Entry 7BOE (electron microscopy, 2.90 A resolution); this record covers chains A and N of the 21 polymer chains in the assembly.

Chain A:
Molecule: 16S rRNA
Source organism: Escherichia coli (strain K12)
Sequence (1542 nucleotides; numbered 1 to 1542; the number before each row is that of its first residue):
     1 AAAUUGAAGAGUUUGAUCAUGGCUCAGAUUGAACGCUGGCGGCAGGCCUA
    51 ACACAUGCAAGUCGAACGGUAACAGGAAGAAGCUUGCUUCUUUGCUGACG
   101 AGUGGCGGACGGGUGAGUAAUGUCUGGGAAACUGCCUGAUGGAGGGGGAU
   151 AACUACUGGAAACGGUAGCUAAUACCGCAUAACGUCGCAAGACCAAAGAG
   201 GGGGACCUUCGGGCCUCUUGCCAUCGGAUGUGCCCAGAUGGGAUUAGCUA
   251 GUAGGUGGGGUAACGGCUCACCUAGGCGACGAUCCCUAGCUGGUCUGAGA
   301 GGAUGACCAGCCACACUGGAACUGAGACACGGUCCAGACUCCUACGGGAG
   351 GCAGCAGUGGGGAAUAUUGCACAAUGGGCGCAAGCCUGAUGCAGCCAUGC
   401 CGCGUGUAUGAAGAAGGCCUUCGGGUUGUAAAGUACUUUCAGCGGGGAGG
   451 AAGGGAGUAAAGUUAAUACCUUUGCUCAUUGACGUUACCCGCAGAAGAAG
   501 CACCGGCUAACUCCGUGCCAGCAGCCXCGGUAAUACGGAGGGUGCAAGCG
   551 UUAAUCGGAAUUACUGGGCGUAAAGCGCACGCAGGCGGUUUGUUAAGUCA
   601 GAUGUGAAAUCCCCGGGCUCAACCUGGGAACUGCAUCUGAUACUGGCAAG
   651 CUUGAGUCUCGUAGAGGGGGGUAGAAUUCCAGGUGUAGCGGUGAAAUGCG
   701 UAGAGAUCUGGAGGAAUACCGGUGGCGAAGGCGGCCCCCUGGACGAAGAC
   751 UGACGCUCAGGUGCGAAAGCGUGGGGAGCAAACAGGAUUAGAUACCCUGG
   801 UAGUCCACGCCGUAAACGAUGUCGACUUGGAGGUUGUGCCCUUGAGGCGU
   851 GGCUUCCGGAGCUAACGCGUUAAGUCGACCGCCUGGGGAGUACGGCCGCA
   901 AGGUUAAAACUCAAAUGAAUUGACGGGGGCCCGCACAAGCGGUGGAGCAU
   951 GUGGUUUAAUUCGAUGXAACGCGAAGAACCUUACCUGGUCUUGACAUCCA
  1001 CGGAAGUUUUCAGAGAUGAGAAUGUGCCUUCGGGAACCGUGAGACAGGUG
  1051 CUGCAUGGCUGUCGUCAGCUCGUGUUGUGAAAUGUUGGGUUAAGUCCCGC
  1101 AACGAGCGCAACCCUUAUCCUUUGUUGCCAGCGGUCCGGCCGGGAACUCA
  1151 AAGGAGACUGCCAGUGAUAAACUGGAGGAAGGUGGGGAUGACGUCAAGUC
  1201 AUCAUGGCCCUUACGACCAGGGCUACACACGUGCUACAAUGGCGCAUACA
  1251 AAGAGAAGCGACCUCGCGAGAGCAAGCGGACCUCAUAAAGUGCGUCGUAG
  1301 UCCGGAUUGGAGUCUGCAACUCGACUCCAUGAAGUCGGAAUCGCUAGUAA
  1351 UCGUGGAUCAGAAUGCCACGGUGAAUACGUUCCCGGGCCUUGUACACACC
  1401 GCCCGUXACACCAUGGGAGUGGGUUGCAAAAGAAGUAGGUAGCUUAACCU
  1451 UCGGGAGGGCGCUUACCACUUUGUGAUUCAUGACUGGGGUGAAGUCGUAA
  1501 CAAGGUAACCGUAGGGGAACCUGCGGUUGGAUCACCUCCUUA
Not modelled in the structure: 1535-1542
Modified positions: PSU (pseudouridine-5'-monophosphate) at position 516, G7M (N7-methyl-guanosine-5'-monophosphate) at position 527, 2MG (2N-methylguanosine-5'-monophosphate) at position 966, 5MC (5-methylcytidine-5'-monophosphate) at position 967, 2MG (2N-methylguanosine-5'-monophosphate) at position 1207, 4OC (4n,o2'-methylcytidine-5'-monophosphate) at position 1402, 5MC (5-methylcytidine-5'-monophosphate) at position 1407, UR3 (3-methyluridine-5'-monophoshate) at position 1498, 2MG (2N-methylguanosine-5'-monophosphate) at position 1516, MA6 (6N-dimethyladenosine-5'-monophoshate) at position 1518, MA6 (6N-dimethyladenosine-5'-monophoshate) at position 1519
Covalent attachments: covalent link G791-UR3_1498
Metal / ion sites: Mg2+ site 1 near G21 (its only coordinating residue here); Mg2+ site 2 near A53 (its only coordinating residue here); Mg2+ site 3: A59, U387; Mg2+ site 4 near G100 (its only coordinating residue here); Mg2+ site 5: A109, G331; Mg2+ site 6: A116, G117, G289; Mg2+ site 7: G145, A197; Mg2+ site 8 near A171 (its only coordinating residue here); Mg2+ site 9: A174, C175; Mg2+ site 10: U180, A195; Mg2+ site 11: G299, G558; Mg2+ site 12 near A306 (its only coordinating residue here); 57 more Mg2+ sites not listed

Chain N:
Protein: 30S ribosomal protein S14
Source organism: Escherichia coli (strain K12)
UniProtKB: P0AG59 (RS14_ECOLI); numbering as in UniProt (aligned over 1-101)
Amino-acid sequence (101 residues; numbered 1 to 101; the number before each row is that of its first residue):
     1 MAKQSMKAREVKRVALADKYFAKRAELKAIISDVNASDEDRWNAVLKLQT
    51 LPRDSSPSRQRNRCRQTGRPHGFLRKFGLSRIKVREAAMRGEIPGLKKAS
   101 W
Not modelled in the structure: 1

Interface between chain A and chain N:
Contacting residue pairs - 77 pairs, chain A then chain N:
  G973(A) - Arg69(N)  hydrogen bond to the sugar
  G973(A) - Arg81(N)  hydrogen bond to the phosphate
  A974(A) - Arg69(N)  salt bridge to the phosphate
  A974(A) - His71(N)  hydrogen bond to the sugar
  A974(A) - Arg81(N)  salt bridge to the phosphate
  A975(A) - Gly72(N)  sugar contact
  G976(A) - His71(N)  salt bridge to the phosphate
  G976(A) - Gly72(N)  hydrogen bond to the phosphate
  A977(A) - Arg61(N)  salt bridge to the phosphate
  A977(A) - His71(N)  phosphate contact
  C979(A) - Arg53(N)  sugar contact
  C979(A) - Ser58(N)  hydrogen bond to the base
  C979(A) - Arg59(N)  hydrogen bond to the base
  C980(A) - Arg13(N)  hydrogen bond to the phosphate
  C980(A) - Ser58(N)  base contact
  C980(A) - Arg59(N)  hydrogen bond to the sugar
  U981(A) - Met6(N)  phosphate contact
  U981(A) - Arg9(N)  salt bridge to the phosphate
  U981(A) - Arg13(N)  salt bridge to the phosphate
  U981(A) - Arg61(N)  hydrogen bond to the sugar
  U981(A) - Arg63(N)  hydrogen bond to the phosphate
  U982(A) - Met6(N)  phosphate contact
  U982(A) - Arg63(N)  salt bridge to the phosphate
  U982(A) - Pro70(N)  phosphate contact
  A983(A) - Arg9(N)  salt bridge to the phosphate
  A994(A) - Ser5(N)  base contact
  A994(A) - Ala8(N)  sugar contact
  C995(A) - Ala8(N)  sugar contact
  U1007(A) - Lys19(N)  phosphate contact
  G1047(A) - Gln4(N)  phosphate contact
  G1048(A) - Lys3(N)  phosphate contact
  G1048(A) - Gln4(N)  hydrogen bond to the phosphate
  U1049(A) - Ala2(N)  base contact
  U1049(A) - Lys3(N)  phosphate contact
  C1059(A) - Arg85(N)  hydrogen bond to the phosphate
  U1060(A) - Arg85(N)  salt bridge to the phosphate
  C1114(A) - Ser100(N)  hydrogen bond to the sugar
  U1115(A) - Ser100(N)  sugar contact
  U1115(A) - Trp101(N)  hydrogen bond to the sugar
  G1186(A) - Trp101(N)  base contact
  G1187(A) - Ser100(N)  hydrogen bond to the base
  A1188(A) - Lys98(N)  hydrogen bond to the phosphate
  A1188(A) - Ser100(N)  sugar contact
  U1189(A) - Lys98(N)  salt bridge to the phosphate
  U1202(A) - Ala2(N)  phosphate contact
  U1202(A) - Thr67(N)  hydrogen bond to the sugar
  U1202(A) - Arg69(N)  hydrogen bond to the sugar
  U1202(A) - Ile82(N)  base contact
  C1203(A) - Ala2(N)  hydrogen bond to the phosphate
  C1203(A) - Thr67(N)  sugar contact
  A1216(A) - Lys3(N)  salt bridge to the phosphate
  A1216(A) - Ser5(N)  hydrogen bond to the phosphate
  C1217(A) - Ser5(N)  phosphate contact
  C1217(A) - Arg9(N)  salt bridge to the phosphate
  A1219(A) - Arg53(N)  hydrogen bond to the phosphate
  G1220(A) - Arg53(N)  salt bridge to the phosphate
  A1257(A) - Phe21(N)  base contact
  G1316(A) - Lys28(N)  salt bridge to the phosphate
  G1316(A) - Ser58(N)  phosphate contact
  C1317(A) - Arg24(N)  salt bridge to the phosphate
  C1317(A) - Lys28(N)  salt bridge to the phosphate
  C1317(A) - Leu48(N)  sugar contact
  C1317(A) - Gln49(N)  sugar contact
  C1317(A) - Arg53(N)  hydrogen bond to the base
  C1317(A) - Ser56(N)  phosphate contact
  C1317(A) - Pro57(N)  phosphate contact
  C1317(A) - Arg59(N)  base contact
  A1357(A) - Leu74(N)  sugar contact
  U1358(A) - Phe73(N)  sugar contact
  U1358(A) - Leu74(N)  phosphate contact
  U1358(A) - Arg75(N)  hydrogen bond to the phosphate
  C1359(A) - Asn62(N)  phosphate contact
  C1359(A) - Arg75(N)  salt bridge to the phosphate
  A1360(A) - Ser58(N)  base contact
  A1360(A) - Arg75(N)  salt bridge to the phosphate
  A1368(A) - Trp101(N)  phosphate contact
  C1369(A) - Trp101(N)  hydrogen bond to the phosphate
Other interface residues (no listed pair), chain A (43 interface residues in all): U1008, U1009, C1218, G1272
Other interface residues (no listed pair), chain N (44 interface residues in all): Lys23, Ser32, Val34, Asp54, Gln60, Lys76, Lys83, Ala99

Summary:
43 residues of chain A and 44 residues of chain N are in contact; the contacts include 24 hydrogen bonds and
18 salt bridges. Among the polar pairs are C979(A)-Ser58(N), C979(A)-Arg59(N) and G1187(A)-Ser100(N). A59(A)
and U387(A) form the Mg2+ site 3.
Chain A is 16S rRNA and chain N is 30S ribosomal protein S14, both from Escherichia coli (strain K12); the
structure, Bacterial 30S ribosomal subunit assembly complex state M (Consensus refinement), was determined by
electron microscopy, deposited together with 7AF3, 7AF5, 7AF8, 7AFA, 7AFD, 7AFH and 17 further entries.
